4X5W - chains A and B of the 3 polymer chains in the assembly; structure by X-ray diffraction, 1.34 A resolution.

Chain A:
Molecule: HLA class II histocompatibility antigen, DR alpha chain
From: Homo sapiens
Notes: fragment: extracellular
Reference sequence: P01903 (DRA_HUMAN); residues 1-192 here correspond to UniProt positions 26-217 (UniProt number = residue number + 25)
Sequence (193 residues; row label = number of the first residue in the row; numbering starts at 0):
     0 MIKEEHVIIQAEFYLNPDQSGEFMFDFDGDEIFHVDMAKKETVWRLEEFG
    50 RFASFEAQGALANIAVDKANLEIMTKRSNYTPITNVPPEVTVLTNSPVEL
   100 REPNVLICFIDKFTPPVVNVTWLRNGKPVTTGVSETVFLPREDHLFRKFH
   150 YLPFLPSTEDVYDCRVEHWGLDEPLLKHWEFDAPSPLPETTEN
Disordered / not traced: 181-192
Sequence notes: initiating methionine (0)
Disulfide bonds: C107-C163
Reported in the primary citation:
  - conformationally variable residues (side-chain flip): W43 (from molecular simulation)

Chain B:
Molecule: HLA class II histocompatibility antigen, DRB1-1 beta chain
From: Homo sapiens
Notes: fragment: extracellular
Reference sequence: P04229 (2B11_HUMAN); residues 1-198 here correspond to UniProt positions 30-227 (UniProt number = residue number + 29)
Sequence (199 residues; numbered 0 to 198; the number before each row is that of its first residue; numbering starts at 0):
     0 MGDTRPRFLWQLKFECHFFNGTERVRLLERCIYNQEESVRFDSDVGEYRA
    50 VTELGRPDAEYWNSQKDLLEQRRAAVDTYCRHNYGVGESFTVQRRVEPKV
   100 TVYPSKTQPLQHHNLLVCSVSGFYPGSIEVRWFRNGQEEKAGVVSTGLIQ
   150 NGDWTFQTLVMLETVPRSGEVYTCQVEHPSVTSPLTVEWRARSESAQSK
Disordered / not traced: 0-1, 105-113
Sequence notes: initiating methionine (0)
Disulfide bonds: C15-C79, C117-C173
Reported in the primary citation:
  - conformationally variable residues (order/disorder transition): C79 to R93 (from molecular simulation)
  - mutagenesis - N82A (Tm change 19 degC): decreased stability
  - mutagenesis - N82A, G84P/E87P, E87P: increased binding to DM
  - mutagenesis - G84L/E87L: unchanged binding to DM
  - contacts within the chain: Y83-E87

How chain A and chain B interact:
Pairs across the interface (120; chain A residue first):
  M0(A) - S126(B)  hydrogen bond (backbone-side chain)
  M0(A) - I127(B)  hydrophobic
  M0(A) - E128(B)
  M0(A) - E176(B)
  I1(A) - R94(B)
  E3(A) - F18(B)
  E3(A) - N19(B)
  E4(A) - F17(B)
  E4(A) - F18(B)
  H5(A) - C15(B)
  H5(A) - H16(B)
  H5(A) - F17(B)  hydrogen bond (backbone-backbone)
  H5(A) - V91(B)
  V6(A) - C15(B)
  V6(A) - H16(B)
  I7(A) - F13(B)
  I7(A) - E14(B)
  I7(A) - C15(B)  hydrogen bond (backbone-backbone)
  I7(A) - F17(B)  hydrophobic
  I8(A) - F13(B)
  Q9(A) - L11(B)
  Q9(A) - K12(B)
  Q9(A) - F13(B)  hydrogen bond (backbone-backbone)
  Q9(A) - Y78(B)  hydrogen bond
  A10(A) - L11(B)
  E11(A) - Q10(B)
  E11(A) - L11(B)  hydrogen bond (backbone-backbone)
  F12(A) - L8(B)  hydrophobic
  F12(A) - W9(B)
  F12(A) - Q10(B)
  Y13(A) - L8(B)
  Y13(A) - W9(B)  hydrogen bond (backbone-backbone)
  L14(A) - R6(B)
  L14(A) - F7(B)
  L14(A) - L8(B)  hydrophobic
  N15(A) - R6(B)
  N15(A) - F7(B)  hydrogen bond (backbone-backbone)
  P16(A) - R4(B)
  P16(A) - P5(B)
  P16(A) - R6(B)
  D17(A) - R6(B)  salt bridge
  F24(A) - Y78(B)
  F26(A) - T90(B)
  F26(A) - V91(B)
  F26(A) - Y123(B)
  F26(A) - W153(B)  hydrophobic
  D27(A) - Q149(B)  hydrogen bond (backbone-side chain)
  G28(A) - Q149(B)
  D29(A) - Y123(B)
  D29(A) - Q149(B)  hydrogen bond
  D29(A) - W153(B)
  E30(A) - W153(B)  hydrogen bond (backbone-side chain)
  R44(A) - G151(B)  hydrogen bond (side chain-backbone)
  R44(A) - D152(B)
  R44(A) - W153(B)
  L45(A) - R93(B)
  L45(A) - D152(B)
  F48(A) - F89(B)  hydrophobic
  F48(A) - W153(B)
  F51(A) - F89(B)  hydrophobic
  A52(A) - V85(B)  hydrophobic
  D66(A) - W9(B)
  D66(A) - L11(B)
  N69(A) - W9(B)
  L70(A) - F7(B)
  L70(A) - L8(B)
  L70(A) - W9(B)  hydrophobic
  L70(A) - Y32(B)  hydrophobic
  M73(A) - W9(B)  hydrophobic
  M73(A) - Y32(B)  hydrophobic
  T74(A) - F7(B)
  T74(A) - Y32(B)
  R76(A) - L53(B)  hydrogen bond (side chain-backbone)
  R76(A) - D57(B)  salt bridge
  S77(A) - Y32(B)  hydrogen bond
  Y79(A) - F7(B)
  T80(A) - F7(B)
  T80(A) - Y32(B)  hydrogen bond (backbone-side chain)
  T80(A) - N33(B)  hydrogen bond (backbone-side chain)
  P81(A) - P5(B)  hydrophobic
  P81(A) - R6(B)
  P81(A) - F7(B)  hydrophobic
  P81(A) - N33(B)
  I82(A) - R6(B)  hydrogen bond (backbone-backbone)
  I82(A) - L8(B)  hydrophobic
  I82(A) - N33(B)
  V85(A) - Q34(B)
  L92(A) - I148(B)  hydrophobic
  L92(A) - N150(B)
  L92(A) - Q156(B)
  T93(A) - Q156(B)  hydrogen bond (backbone-side chain)
  N94(A) - S120(B)
  N94(A) - D152(B)
  N94(A) - Q156(B)
  P96(A) - T100(B)
  P96(A) - S118(B)
  P96(A) - S120(B)
  I106(A) - N150(B)
  T113(A) - L8(B)
  T113(A) - Q34(B)
  P115(A) - L8(B)
  R140(A) - K12(B)  hydrogen bond (backbone-side chain)
  D142(A) - Q34(B)  hydrogen bond (backbone-side chain)
  H143(A) - Q10(B)  hydrogen bond (backbone-side chain)
  H143(A) - K12(B)  hydrogen bond
  H143(A) - R29(B)
  H143(A) - I31(B)
  H143(A) - Q34(B)
  L144(A) - Q34(B)
  F145(A) - L8(B)  hydrophobic
  F145(A) - Q10(B)
  R146(A) - Q149(B)
  F148(A) - Q149(B)
  F148(A) - N150(B)
  F148(A) - G151(B)
  Y150(A) - N150(B)  hydrogen bond (side chain-backbone)
  Y150(A) - G151(B)
  Y150(A) - D152(B)
  W168(A) - D2(B)  hydrogen bond (side chain-backbone)
  W168(A) - R6(B)
Other interface residues (no listed pair), chain A (60 interface residues in all): I31, E47, P114, P139
Other interface residues (no listed pair), chain B (53 interface residues in all): G54, P56, N82, Y83, T154, H177, P178

In short:
The interface between chain A and chain B involves 60 residues on one side and 53 on the other, with 24
hydrogen bonds and 2 salt bridges. Polar pairs include D17(A)-R6(B), R76(A)-D57(B) and M0(A)-S126(B). The
paper reports that N82A, G84P/E87P and E87P of chain B increase binding to DM; conformational variability at
W43(A) and C79(B).
Chain A is HLA class II histocompatibility antigen, DR alpha chain and chain B is HLA class II
histocompatibility antigen, DRB1-1 beta chain, both from Homo sapiens; the structure, HLA-DR1 with
CLIP102-120(M107W), was determined by X-ray diffraction, deposited together with 4X5X.
